Entry 9OA2 (electron microscopy, 3.85 A resolution); this record covers chains F and Y of the 12 polymer chains in the assembly.

Chain F:
Name: Replicative DNA helicase
From: Escherichia coli
Notes: EC 3.6.4.12
Reference sequence: P0ACB0 (DNAB_ECOLI); residues 1-471 here = UniProt positions 1-471
Sequence (471 residues; numbered 1 to 471; the number before each row is that of its first residue):
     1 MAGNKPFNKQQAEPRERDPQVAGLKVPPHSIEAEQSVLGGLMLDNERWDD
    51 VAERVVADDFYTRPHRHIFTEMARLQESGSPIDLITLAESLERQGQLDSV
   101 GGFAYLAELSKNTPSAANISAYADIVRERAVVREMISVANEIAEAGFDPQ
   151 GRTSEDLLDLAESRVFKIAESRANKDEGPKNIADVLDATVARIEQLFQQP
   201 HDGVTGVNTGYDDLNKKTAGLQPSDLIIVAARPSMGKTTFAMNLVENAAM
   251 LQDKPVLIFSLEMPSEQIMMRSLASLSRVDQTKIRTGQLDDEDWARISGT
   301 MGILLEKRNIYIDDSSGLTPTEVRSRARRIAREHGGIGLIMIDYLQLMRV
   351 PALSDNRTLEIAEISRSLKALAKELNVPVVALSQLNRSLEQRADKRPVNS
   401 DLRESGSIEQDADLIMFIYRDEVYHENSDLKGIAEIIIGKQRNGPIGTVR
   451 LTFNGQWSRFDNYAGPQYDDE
Disordered / not traced: 1-23, 469-471
Ion coordination: Mg2+: Thr238, Glu262 (together with ADP)
Residues lining bound ligands:
  - ADP (adenosine-5'-diphosphate), molecule 1: Pro233, Ser234, Met235, Gly236, Lys237, Thr238, Thr239, Glu262, Arg271, Gln281, Thr282, Arg285, Arg420, Phe453, Gly455
  - ADP, molecule 2: Arg442, Asn443, Gly444, Pro445
UniProt features mapped onto this chain:
  - binding site (ATP): Ser234, Lys237, Thr238, Arg442
  - mutagenesis: Pro81 (P81H: About 100-fold increased survival following 3000 Gy ionizing radiation), Ala130 (A130V: In dnaB8, dnaB43, dnaB454; temperature sensitive, no DNA replication at 42 degrees Celsius in vivo, in vitro decreased helicase activity at 30, at 42 degrees Celius almost no helicase, no ...), Met242 (M242I: In dnaB70; temperature sensitive, no DNA replication at 42 degrees Celsius in vivo, in vitro 25% helicase activity at 30, further decreased helicase at 42 degrees Celius, low ATPase activity ...), Gly299 (G299D: In dnaB252; temperature sensitive, no DNA replication at 42 degrees Celsius in vivo, in vitro no change in pRNA synthesis, 5'-3' helicase activity or ATPase at either temperature)

Chain Y:
Name: Helicase loader
From: Escherichia phage Lambda
Reference sequence: P03689 (VRPP_LAMBD); numbering as in UniProt (aligned over 1-233)
Sequence (233 residues; row label = number of the first residue in the row):
     1 MENIAAQMVNFDREQMRRIANNMPEQYDEKPQVQQVAQIINGVFSQLLAT
    51 FPASLANRDQNEVNEIRRQWVLAFRENGITTMEQVNAGMRVARRQNRPFL
   101 PSPGQFVAWCREEASVTAGLPNVSELVDMVYEYCRKRGLYPDAESYPWKS
   151 NAHYWLVTNLYQNMRANALTDAELRRKAADELVHMTARINRGEAIPEPVK
   201 QLPVMGGRPLNRAQALAKIAEIKAKFGLKGASV
Disordered / not traced: 1-118, 233
Differences from the reference sequence: engineered mutation Glu2 (Lys in P03689)

Chain F / chain Y interface:
Residue-residue contacts (26):
  Asp280(F) - Met205(Y)
  Gln288(F) - Arg208(Y)  hydrogen bond
  Leu289(F) - Arg208(Y)
  Leu289(F) - Leu210(Y)
  Asp290(F) - Leu210(Y)
  Asp291(F) - Leu210(Y)
  Asp291(F) - Gln214(Y)
  Asp291(F) - Lys218(Y)
  Ser298(F) - Ile222(Y)
  Met301(F) - Phe226(Y)  hydrophobic
  Tyr424(F) - Gln162(Y)  hydrogen bond (backbone-side chain)
  Glu426(F) - Tyr133(Y)  hydrogen bond
  Glu426(F) - Arg137(Y)  salt bridge
  Glu426(F) - Ala143(Y)
  Glu426(F) - Glu144(Y)
  Glu426(F) - Gln162(Y)
  Asn427(F) - Tyr154(Y)  hydrogen bond
  Asn427(F) - Trp155(Y)
  Asn427(F) - Thr158(Y)  hydrogen bond
  Ser428(F) - Val199(Y)
  Asp429(F) - Val199(Y)
  Lys431(F) - Glu144(Y)  salt bridge
  Lys431(F) - Val199(Y)
  Lys431(F) - Lys200(Y)
  Lys431(F) - Gln201(Y)
  Gln456(F) - Leu202(Y)
Other interface residues (no listed pair), chain F (22 interface residues in all): Lys283, Trp294, Gly302, Leu305, Arg308, Lys395, Glu422, Gly432
Other interface residues (no listed pair), chain Y (24 interface residues in all): Asn159, Tyr161, Arg165, Ala166, Leu228

Overview:
22 residues of chain F face 24 of chain Y across their interface; the contacts include 5 hydrogen bonds and 2
salt bridges. Polar pairs include Glu426(F)-Arg137(Y), Lys431(F)-Glu144(Y) and Gln288(F)-Arg208(Y). Ligands of
chain F: ADP.
Chain F is Replicative DNA helicase (Escherichia coli) and chain Y is Helicase loader (Escherichia phage
Lambda); the structure, Ecoli DnaB helicase and Phage Lambda loader P with ADP-Mg in a 6:6 stoichiometry
ratio, was determined by electron microscopy (same publication as 8V9S and 9OA1).
